Entry 1JMT (X-ray diffraction, 2.20 A resolution); this record covers chains A and B.

Chain A:
Name: Splicing factor U2AF 35 kDa subunit
Source organism: Homo sapiens
UniProt: Q01081 (U2AF1_HUMAN); residues 43-146 here = UniProt positions 43-146
Sequence (104 residues; each row starts with the number of its first residue):
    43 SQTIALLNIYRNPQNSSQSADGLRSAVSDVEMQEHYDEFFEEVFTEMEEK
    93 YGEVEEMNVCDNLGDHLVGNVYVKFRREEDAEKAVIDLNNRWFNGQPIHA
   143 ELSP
Unresolved in the structure: 57-62
Sequence notes: engineered mutation S67 (Cys in Q01081)
Small-molecule neighbours: hexane-1,6-diol (HEZ): K92, Y93, D129, N132, R133
Swiss-Prot annotation at these positions:
  - modified residue (Phosphoserine): S61, S145
  - mutagenesis: W134 (W134A: Decreases affinity for UAF2 by 3 orders of magnitude)
Reported in the primary citation:
  - contacts within the chain: I51-F135, F81-F135

Chain B:
Name: Splicing factor U2AF 65 kDa subunit
Source organism: Homo sapiens
UniProt: P26368 (U2AF2_HUMAN); numbering as in UniProt (aligned over 85-112)
Sequence (28 residues; row label = number of the first residue in the row):
    85 KKKVRKYWDVPPPGFEHITPMQYKAMQA
Unresolved in the structure: 85-89
Small-molecule neighbours: hexane-1,6-diol (HEZ): I102, Q106, A109, M110
Swiss-Prot annotation at these positions:
  - mutagenesis: W92 (W92A: Decreases affinity for UAF1 by 3 orders of magnitude), P96 (P96G: Decreases affinity for UAF1 by 2 orders of magnitude), P104 (P104G: Decreases affinity for UAF1 by 2 orders of magnitude)
Reported in the primary citation:
  - self-association interface (contacts with another copy of this molecule); pairs are residue here / residue on that copy: F99-Y107

Chain A / chain B interface:
Contacting residue pairs - 40 pairs, chain A then chain B:
  H77(A) with Y91(B), hydrogen bond
  E80(A) with K90(B), salt bridge
  F81(A) with Y91(B), hydrophobic
  E84(A) with Y91(B); W92(B), hydrogen bond (backbone-side chain)
  V85(A) with W92(B), hydrophobic
  E88(A) with W92(B)
  M89(A) with W92(B), hydrophobic
  L130(A) with W92(B), hydrophobic
  N131(A) with P104(B); M105(B); K108(B), hydrogen bond (backbone-side chain)
  N132(A) with P104(B); M105(B)
  R133(A) with W92(B); D93(B), salt bridge; P104(B)
  W134(A) with D93(B), hydrogen bond (backbone-backbone); V94(B); P95(B); P96(B); F99(B); I102(B); T103(B); P104(B); Y107(B), hydrophobic
  F135(A) with Y91(B), hydrophobic; W92(B)
  N136(A) with Y91(B), hydrogen bond (backbone-backbone); V94(B)
  G137(A) with V94(B), hydrogen bond (backbone-backbone); P95(B); P96(B)
  Q138(A) with V94(B)
  P139(A) with Y107(B); K108(B)
  I140(A) with W92(B), hydrophobic; K108(B), hydrogen bond (backbone-side chain)
  H141(A) with K108(B); Q111(B), hydrogen bond
The authors on this interface:
  - specific contacts: E80(A)-K90(B), F81(A)-Y91(B) (pi stacking), E84(A)-W92(B) (hydrogen bond), E88(A)-W92(B), R133(A)-W92(B), R133(A)-D93(B) (salt bridge), W134(A)-D93(B) (backbone contact), W134(A)-Y107(B), F135(A)-W92(B), Y91(B)-F135(A), P95(B)-W134(A), P96(B)-W134(A), P104(B)-W134(A)
  - interface residues, chain A: W134(A)
  - hot spots on chain A (mutagenesis) - W134A: decreased binding to Splicing factor U2AF 65 kDa subunit (chain B)
  - interface residues, chain B: W92(B)
  - hot spots on chain B (mutagenesis) - W92A: decreased binding to Splicing factor U2AF 35 kDa subunit (chain A)

Summary:
19 residues of chain A face 15 of chain B across their interface; the contacts include 8 hydrogen bonds and 2
salt bridges. Polar pairs include E80(A)-K90(B), R133(A)-D93(B) and H77(A)-Y91(B). The paper describes
contacts between E80(A) and K90(B), E88(A) and W92(B) and R133(A) and W92(B) among others; pi stacking between
F81(A) and Y91(B); a hydrogen bond between E84(A) and W92(B). From the paper: W134A of chain A reduces binding
to Splicing factor U2AF 65 kDa subunit (chain B); interface residues W134(A) and W92(B).
Chain A is Splicing factor U2AF 35 kDa subunit and chain B is Splicing factor U2AF 65 kDa subunit, both from
Homo sapiens; the structure, X-ray Structure of a Core U2AF65/U2AF35 Heterodimer, was determined by X-ray
diffraction.
